PDB entry 4K3X | X-ray diffraction, 2.15 A resolution | chains A and C of the 6 polymer chains in the assembly

[Chain A (and C)]
Molecule: Hemagglutinin HA1
Source organism: Influenza A virus
Notes: chain C of this document is another copy of the same molecule, construct and numbering; everything in this record applies to it too
Chain sequence (329 residues; numbered 7 to 329 plus 8 insertion-coded residues; 2 numbers in that range are skipped by the numbering (no residue carries them; nothing is unmodelled there); the number before each row is that of its first residue; a row labelled like 125A-125B holds insertion residues (125A, then the next letters in order)):
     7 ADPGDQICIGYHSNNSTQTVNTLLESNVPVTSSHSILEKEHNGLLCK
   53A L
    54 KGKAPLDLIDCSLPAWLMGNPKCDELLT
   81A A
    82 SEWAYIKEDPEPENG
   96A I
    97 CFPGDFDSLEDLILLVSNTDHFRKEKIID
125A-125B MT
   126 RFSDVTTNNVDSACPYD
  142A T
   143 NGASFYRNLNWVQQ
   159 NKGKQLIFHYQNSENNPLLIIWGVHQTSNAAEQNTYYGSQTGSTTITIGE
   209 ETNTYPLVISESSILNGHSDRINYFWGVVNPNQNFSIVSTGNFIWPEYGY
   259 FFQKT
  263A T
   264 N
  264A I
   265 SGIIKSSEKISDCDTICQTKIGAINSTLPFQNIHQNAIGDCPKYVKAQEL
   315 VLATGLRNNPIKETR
Unresolved in the structure: 7-10, 327-329
Disulfides: Cys52-Cys277, Cys64-Cys76, Cys97-Cys139, Cys281-Cys305
Covalent attachments: N-acetylglucosamine (NAG) linked to Asn21, Asn289; glycan linked to Asn242, Asn264
Residues lining bound ligands:
  - 1-ethoxy-2-(2-ethoxyethoxy)ethane (P4G), molecule 1: Ser38, His40, Thr318
  - 1-ethoxy-2-(2-ethoxyethoxy)ethane (P4G), molecule 2: Asp103, Ile206, Asn211, Tyr213, Trp234, Gly235, Val236
What the authors report for this chain:
  - specificity-determining residues: Tyr194, Asp228
  - specificity-determining residues: Asp136 (proposed by the authors, not directly observed)
  - post-translational modification sites: Asn21, Asn242, Asn264, Asn289

[How chain A and chain C interact]
Pairs across the interface (5):
  Thr205(A) - Ser221(C)
  Glu208(A) - Leu223(C)
  Thr210(A) - Ser220(C)
  Thr210(A) - Arg229(C)
  Thr212(A) - Ser218(C)
Interface residues without a listed pair, chain A (5 interface residues in all): Thr203
Interface residues without a listed pair, chain C (6 interface residues in all): Glu219

[Overview]
Chain A and chain C form an interface of 5 and 6 residues respectively. Bound to chain A:
1-ethoxy-2-(2-ethoxyethoxy)ethane. Covalently linked N-acetylglucosamine: at Asn21(A) and Asn289(A). From the
paper: specificity determinants Tyr194(A), Asp228(A) and Asp136(A); modification sites Asn21(A), Asn242(A) and
Asn264(A) among others.
Both chains are Hemagglutinin HA1 (Influenza A virus). Entry 4K3X (Crystal structure of a subtype H18
hemagglutinin homologue from A/flat-faced bat/Peru/033/2010 (H18N11)) was determined by X-ray diffraction,
deposited together with 4K3Y, 4MC5 and 4MC7.
